PDB entry 1QNE | X-ray diffraction, 1.90 A resolution | chains A and C of the 3 polymer chains in the assembly

== Chain A ==
Protein: Transcription initiation factor tfiid-1
Organism: Arabidopsis thaliana
UniProtKB: P28147 (TF21_ARATH); residue numbers follow UniProt; this construct covers 1-200
Amino-acid sequence (200 residues; each row starts with the number of its first residue):
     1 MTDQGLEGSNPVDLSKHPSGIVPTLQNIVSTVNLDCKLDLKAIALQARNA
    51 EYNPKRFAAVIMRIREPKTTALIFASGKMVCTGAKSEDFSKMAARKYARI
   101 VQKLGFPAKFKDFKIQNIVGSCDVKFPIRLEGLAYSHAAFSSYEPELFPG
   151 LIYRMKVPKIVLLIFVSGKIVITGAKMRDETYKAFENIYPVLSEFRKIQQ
Unresolved in the structure: 1-11, 199-200
Curated features (UniProtKB/Swiss-Prot):
  - modified residue: Thr2 (N-acetylthreonine)
What the authors report for this chain:
  - binding site for the 14-nt DNA strand (chain C): Val29, Phe57, Leu72, Phe74, Asn117, Val119, Phe148, Leu163
  - binding site for the 14-nt DNA strand: Asn27, Pro149
  - specificity-determining residues: Val29, Val119, Leu163 (proposed by the authors, not directly observed)

== Chain C ==
Molecule: 14-nt DNA strand
Sequence (14 nucleotides; each row starts with the number of its first residue):
   201 GCTATAAAAGGGCA

== Chain A / chain C interface ==
Residue-residue contacts - 34 pairs, chain A then chain C:
  Val29(A) - DA207(C)  base contact
  Val29(A) - DA208(C)  base contact
  Thr31(A) - DA208(C)  sugar contact
  Phe57(A) - DA209(C)  base contact
  Phe57(A) - DG210(C)  base contact
  Ala58(A) - DG211(C)  sugar contact
  Leu72(A) - DA209(C)  base contact
  Phe74(A) - DA209(C)  sugar contact
  Phe74(A) - DG210(C)  sugar contact
  Ser76(A) - DA209(C)  phosphate contact
  Ser76(A) - DG210(C)  hydrogen bond to the phosphate
  Lys78(A) - DA209(C)  phosphate contact
  Lys78(A) - DG210(C)  phosphate contact
  Val80(A) - DA208(C)  base contact
  Val80(A) - DA209(C)  sugar contact
  Gln116(A) - DA207(C)  sugar contact
  Gln116(A) - DA208(C)  sugar contact
  Asn117(A) - DA206(C)  hydrogen bond to the base
  Asn117(A) - DA207(C)  hydrogen bond to the base
  Val119(A) - DA206(C)  base contact
  Leu147(A) - DT203(C)  sugar contact
  Phe148(A) - DT203(C)  base contact
  Phe148(A) - DA204(C)  base contact
  Ile152(A) - DT205(C)  sugar contact
  Arg154(A) - DT205(C)  salt bridge to the phosphate
  Arg154(A) - DA206(C)  salt bridge to the phosphate
  Val161(A) - DT205(C)  phosphate contact
  Val161(A) - DA206(C)  sugar contact
  Leu163(A) - DA204(C)  base contact
  Leu163(A) - DT205(C)  sugar contact
  Thr173(A) - DT205(C)  base contact
  Thr173(A) - DA206(C)  hydrogen bond to the base
  Gly174(A) - DA206(C)  sugar contact
  Lys176(A) - DA207(C)  phosphate contact

== Summary ==
21 residues of chain A and 9 residues of chain C are in contact; the contacts include 4 hydrogen bonds and 2
salt bridges. Polar contacts include Asn117(A)-DA206(C), Asn117(A)-DA207(C) and Thr173(A)-DA206(C). From the
paper: a binding site for the 14-nt DNA strand (chain C) at Val29(A), Phe57(A) and Leu72(A) among others; a
binding site for the 14-nt DNA strand at Asn27(A) and Pro149(A).
Here chain A is Transcription initiation factor tfiid-1 (Arabidopsis thaliana) and chain C is a 14-nt DNA
strand. Entry 1QNE (Crystal structure of the Adenovirus major late promoter TATA box bound to wild-type TBP
(Arabidopsis thaliana ...) was determined by X-ray diffraction together with 1QN3, 1QN4, 1QN5, 1QN6, 1QN7,
1QN8 and 4 further entries from the same study.
